PDB entry 5YHM | X-ray diffraction, 1.91 A resolution | chains I and K of the 12 polymer chains in the assembly

[Chain I]
Name: 3-dehydroquinate dehydratase
Source organism: Acinetobacter baumannii (strain ATCC 17978 / CIP 53.77 / LMG 1025 / NCDC KC755 / 5377)
UniProt: A3M692 (AROQ_ACIBT); numbering as in UniProt (aligned over 3-147)
Chain sequence (145 residues; numbered 3 to 147; the number before each row is that of its first residue):
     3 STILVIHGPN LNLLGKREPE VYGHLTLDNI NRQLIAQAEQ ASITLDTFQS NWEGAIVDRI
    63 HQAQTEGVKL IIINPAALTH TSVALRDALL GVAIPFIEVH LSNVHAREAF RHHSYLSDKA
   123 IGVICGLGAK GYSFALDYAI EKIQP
UniProt features mapped onto this chain:
  - active site: Y24 (Proton acceptor), H102 (Proton donor)
  - binding site (substrate): N76, H82, D89, L103, S104, R113
  - site: R19 (Transition state stabilizer)

[Chain K]
Name: 3-dehydroquinate dehydratase
Source organism: Acinetobacter baumannii (strain ATCC 17978 / CIP 53.77 / LMG 1025 / NCDC KC755 / 5377)
UniProt: A3M692 (AROQ_ACIBT); residues 1-147 here = UniProt positions 1-147
Chain sequence (147 residues; each row starts with the number of its first residue):
     1 MSSTILVIHG PNLNLLGKRE PEVYGHLTLD NINRQLIAQA EQASITLDTF QSNWEGAIVD
    61 RIHQAQTEGV KLIIINPAAL THTSVALRDA LLGVAIPFIE VHLSNVHARE AFRHHSYLSD
   121 KAIGVICGLG AKGYSFALDY AIEKIQP
UniProt features mapped onto this chain:
  - active site: Y24 (Proton acceptor), H102 (Proton donor)
  - binding site (substrate): N76, H82, D89, L103, S104, R113
  - site: R19 (Transition state stabilizer)

[Interface between chain I and chain K]
Residue-residue contacts (32; chain I residue first):
  W54(I) with W54(K), hydrophobic
  G56(I) with N53(K); W54(K)
  A57(I) with W54(K), hydrophobic
  V59(I) with N12(K); N53(K)
  D60(I) with N53(K), hydrogen bond; W54(K), hydrogen bond
  H63(I) with N12(K), hydrogen bond; N14(K), hydrogen bond; L15(K); N53(K), hydrogen bond
  Q66(I) with R19(K)
  T83(I) with T83(K)
  V85(I) with A79(K), hydrophobic; T83(K); F112(K), hydrophobic; R113(K)
  A86(I) with N12(K), hydrogen bond (backbone-side chain); A79(K)
  R88(I) with E110(K), salt bridge; F112(K); R113(K)
  D89(I) with N12(K); A79(K); R113(K), salt bridge
  A90(I) with N12(K)
  G93(I) with L15(K); R19(K), hydrogen bond (backbone-side chain)
  V94(I) with R19(K)
  A95(I) with R19(K)
  Y117(I) with F112(K), hydrophobic
Other interface residues (no listed pair), chain K (13 interface residues in all): P11, H82

[Summary]
The interface between chain I and chain K involves 17 residues on one side and 13 on the other, with 7
hydrogen bonds and 2 salt bridges. Among the polar pairs are R88(I)-E110(K), D89(I)-R113(K) and D60(I)-N53(K).
Chain I is 3-dehydroquinate dehydratase and chain K is 3-dehydroquinate dehydratase, both from Acinetobacter
baumannii (strain ATCC 17978 / CIP 53.77 / LMG 1025 / NCDC KC755 / 5377); the structure, Crystal structure of
dehydroquinate dehydratase with tris induced oligomerisation at 1.907 Angstrom resolution, was determined by
X-ray diffraction.
